2WTF - chains A and O of the 3 polymer chains in the assembly; structure by X-ray diffraction, 2.50 A resolution.

Chain A:
Name: DNA polymerase eta
From: Saccharomyces cerevisiae
Notes: EC 2.7.7.7
UniProtKB: Q04049 (POLH_YEAST); residues 1-513 here = UniProt positions 1-513
Amino-acid sequence (536 residues; each row starts with the number of its first residue; numbers below 1 keep their minus sign (Met-22 is residue -22)):
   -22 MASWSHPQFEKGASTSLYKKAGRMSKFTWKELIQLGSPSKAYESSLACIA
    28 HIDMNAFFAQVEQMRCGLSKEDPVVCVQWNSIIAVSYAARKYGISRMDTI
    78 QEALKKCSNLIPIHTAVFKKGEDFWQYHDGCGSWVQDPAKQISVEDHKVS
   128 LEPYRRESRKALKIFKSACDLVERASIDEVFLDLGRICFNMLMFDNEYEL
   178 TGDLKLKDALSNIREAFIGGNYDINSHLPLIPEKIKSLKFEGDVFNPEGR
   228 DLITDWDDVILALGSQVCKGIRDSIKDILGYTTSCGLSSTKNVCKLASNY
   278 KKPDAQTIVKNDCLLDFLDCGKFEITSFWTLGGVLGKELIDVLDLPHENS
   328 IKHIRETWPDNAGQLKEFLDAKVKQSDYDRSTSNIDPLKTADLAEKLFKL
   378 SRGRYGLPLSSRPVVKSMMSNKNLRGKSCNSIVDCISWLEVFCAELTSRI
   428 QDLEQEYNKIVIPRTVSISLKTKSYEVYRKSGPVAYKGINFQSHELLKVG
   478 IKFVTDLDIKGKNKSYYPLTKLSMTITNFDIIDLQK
Not modelled in the structure: -22 to 0, 510-513
Bound ions: Ca2+ site 1: Asp30, Met31, Asp155 (together with 2'-deoxyadenosine 5'-triphosphate); Ca2+ site 2: Asp30, Asp155, Glu156 (together with 2'-deoxyadenosine 5'-triphosphate); Ca2+ site 3 near Asp289 (its only coordinating residue here); Ca2+ site 4: Asp318, Asp321
Ligand contacts: 2'-deoxyadenosine 5'-triphosphate (DTP): Asp30, Met31, Asn32, Ala33, Phe34, Phe35, Ile60, Ala61, Tyr64, Arg67, Arg73, Asp155, Glu156, Lys279

Chain O:
Molecule: 17-nt DNA strand
Sequence (17 nucleotides; numbered -9 to 10; 3 numbers in that range are skipped by the numbering (no residue carries them; nothing is unmodelled there); the number before each row is that of its first residue; numbers below 1 keep their minus sign (DT-9 is residue -9)):
    -9 TC
    -3 T
    -6 T
    -2 CTGTGCTCACCAC
Not modelled in the structure: -9 to -8, -3
Bound ions: Cisplatin Pt: DG0, DG2
Ligand contacts:
  - Cisplatin (CPT): DT-1, DG0, DG2, DC3
  - 2'-deoxyadenosine 5'-triphosphate (DTP): DT-1, DG0, DG2

Interface between chain A and chain O:
Residue-residue contacts - 25 pairs, chain A then chain O:
  Gln55(A) with DG2(O), sugar contact; DC3(O), phosphate contact
  Trp56(A) with DC3(O), hydrogen bond to the phosphate
  Ser58(A) with DG0(O), hydrogen bond to the base
  Tyr64(A) with DT-6(O), base contact
  Arg67(A) with DT-6(O), sugar contact
  Lys68(A) with DT-6(O), base contact
  Arg73(A) with DT-1(O), base contact; DG0(O), base contact
  Met74(A) with DC-2(O), base contact; DT-1(O), sugar contact
  Lys125(A) with DT4(O), salt bridge to the phosphate
  Lys279(A) with DT-6(O), hydrogen bond to the base
  Pro280(A) with DT-6(O), base contact
  Val392(A) with DA6(O), phosphate contact
  Lys393(A) with DA6(O), hydrogen bond to the phosphate; DC7(O), salt bridge to the phosphate
  Ser394(A) with DA6(O), hydrogen bond to the phosphate
  Met395(A) with DC5(O), phosphate contact
  Met396(A) with DT4(O), phosphate contact; DC5(O), hydrogen bond to the phosphate
  Ser397(A) with DT4(O), phosphate contact
  Asn398(A) with DT4(O), hydrogen bond to the phosphate
  Arg426(A) with DT4(O), phosphate contact; DC5(O), salt bridge to the phosphate
Also at the interface, not in a pair above, chain A (22 interface residues in all): Ile71, Ser72, Lys399

Overview:
22 residues of chain A face 10 of chain O across their interface, with 7 hydrogen bonds and 3 salt bridges.
Polar contacts include Ser58(A)-DG0(O), Lys279(A)-DT-6(O) and Trp56(A)-DC3(O). 2'-deoxyadenosine
5'-triphosphate is bound between chain A and chain O. Ligands of chain O: Cisplatin.
Here chain A is DNA polymerase eta (Saccharomyces cerevisiae) and chain O is a 17-nt DNA strand. Entry 2WTF
(DNA polymerase eta in complex with the cis-diammineplatinum (II) 1,3- GTG intrastrand cross-link) was
determined by X-ray diffraction.
